5MRC - chains A and E of the 78 polymer chains in the assembly; structure by electron microscopy, 3.25 A resolution.

[Chain A]
Molecule: 21S ribosomal RNA
Source organism: Saccharomyces cerevisiae
Sequence (3296 nucleotides; each row starts with the number of its first residue):
     1 GUAAAAAGUA GAAUAAUAGA UUUGAAAUAU UUAUUAUAUA GAUUUAAAGA GAUAAUCAUG
    61 GAGUAUAAUA AUUAAAUUUA AUAAAUUUAA UAUAACUAUU AAUAGAAUUA GGUUACUAAU
   121 AAAUUAAUAA CAAUUAAUUU UAAAACCUAA AGGUAAACCU UUAUAUUAAU AAUGUUAUUU
   181 UUUAUUAUUU UUAUAAUAAG AAUAAUUAUU AAUAAUAAUA AACUAAGUGA ACUGAAACAU
   241 CUAAGUAACU UAAGGAUAAG AAAUCAACAG AGAUAUUAUG AGUAUUGGUG AGAGAAAAUA
   301 AUAAAGGUCU AAUAAGUAUU AUGUGAAAAA AAUGUAAGAA AAUAGGAUAA CAAAUUCUAA
   361 GACUAAAUAC UAUUAAUAAG UAUAGUAAGU ACCGUAAGGG AAAGUAUGAA AAUGAUUAUU
   421 UUAUAAGCAA UCAUGAAUAU AUUAUAUUAU AUUAAUGAUG UACCUUUUGU AUAAUGGGUC
   481 AGCAAGUAAU UAAUAUUAGU AAAACAAUAA GUUAUAAAUA AAUAGAAUAA UAUAUAUAUA
   541 UAAAAAAAUA UAUUAAAAUA UUUAAUUAAU AUUAAUUGAC CCGAAAGCAA ACGAUCUAAC
   601 UAUGAUAAGA UGGAUAAACG AUCGAACAGG UUGAUGUUGC AAUAUCAUCU GAUUAAUUGU
   661 GGUUAGUAGU GAAAGACAAA UCUGGUUUGC AGAUAGCUGG UUUUCUAUGA AAUAUAUGUA
   721 AGUAUAGCCU UUAUAAAUAA UAAUUAUUAU AUAAUAUUAU AUUAAUAUUA UAUAAAGAAU
   781 GGUACAGCAA UUAAUAUAUA UUAGGGAACU AUUAAAGUUU UAUUAAUAAU AUUAAAUCUC
   841 GAAAUAUUUA AUUAUAUAUA AUAAAGAGUC AGAUUAUGUG CGAUAAGGUA AAUAAUCUAA
   901 AGGGAAACAG CCCAGAUUAA GAUAUAAAGU UCCUAAUAAA UAAUAAGUGA AAUAAAUAUU
   961 AAAAUAUUAU AAUAUAAUCA GUUAAUGGGU UUGACAAUAA CCAUUUUUUA AUGAACAUGU
  1021 AACAAUGCAC UGAUUUAUAA UAAAUAAAAA AAAAUAAUAU UUAAAAUCAA AUAUAUAUAU
  1081 AUUUGUUAAU AGAUAAUAUA CGGAUCUUAA UAAUAAGAAU UAUUUAAUUC CUAAUAUGGA
  1141 AUAUUAUAUU UUUAUAAUAA AAAUAUAAAU ACUGAAUAUC UAAAUAUUAU UAUUACUUUU
  1201 UUUUUAAUAA UAAUAAUAUG GUAAUAGAAC AUUUAAUGAU AAUAUAUAUU AGUUAUUAAU
  1261 UAAUAUAUGU AUUAAUUAAA UAGAGAAUGC UGACAUGAGU AACGAAAAAA AGGUAUAAAC
  1321 CUUUUCACCU AAAACAUAAG GUUUAACUAU AAAAGUACGG CCCCUAAUUA AAUUAAUAAA
  1381 AAUAUAAAUA UAUUUAAGAU GGGAUAAUCU AUAUUAAUAA AAAUUUAUCU UAAAAUAUAU
  1441 AUAUUAUUAA UAAUUAUAUU AAUUAAUUAA UAAUAUAUAU AAUUAUAUUA UAUAUUAUAU
  1501 AUUUUUUAUA UAAUAUAAAC UAAUAAAGAU CAGGAAAUAA UUAAUGUAUA CCGUAAUGUA
  1561 GACCGACUCA GGUAUGUAAG UAGAGAAUAU GAAGGUGAAU UAGAUAAUUA AAGGGAAGGA
  1621 ACUCGGCAAA GAUAGCUCAU AAGUUAGUCA AUAAAGAGUA AUAAGAACAA AGUUGUACAA
  1681 CUGUUUACUA AAAACACCGC ACUUUGCAGA AACGAUAAGU UUAAGUAUAA GGUGUGAACU
  1741 CUGCUCCAUG CUUAAUAUAU AAAUAAAAUU AUUUAACGAU AAUUUAAUUA AAUUUAGGUA
  1801 AAUAGCAGCC UUAUUAUGAG GGUUAUAAUG UAGCGAAAUU CCUUGGCCUA UAAUUGAGGU
  1861 CCCGCAUGAA UGACGUAAUG AUACAACAAC UGUCUCCCCU UUAAGCUAAG UGAAAUUGAA
  1921 AUCGUAGUGA AGAUGCUAUG UACCUUCAGC AAGACGGAAA GACCCUAUGC AGCUUUACUG
  1981 UAAUUAGAUA GAUCGAAUUA UUGUUUAUUA UAUUCAGCAU AUUAAGUAAU CCUAUUAUUA
  2041 GGUAAUCGUU UAGAUAUUAA UGAGAUACUU AUUAUAAUAU AAUGAUAAUU CUAAUCUUAU
  2101 AAAUAAUUAU UAUUAUUAUU AUUAAUAAUA AUAAUAUGCU UUCAAGCAUA GUGAUAAAAC
  2161 AUAUUUAUAU GAUAAUCACU UUACUUAAUA GAUAUAAUUC UUAAGUAAUA UAUAAUAUAU
  2221 AUUUUAUAUA UAUUAUAUAU AAUAUAAGAG ACAAUCUCUA AUUGGUAGUU UUGAUGGGGC
  2281 GUCAUUAUCA GCAAAAGUAU CUGAAUAAGU CCAUAAAUAA AUAUAUAAAA UUAUUGAAUA
  2341 AAAAAAAAAU AAUAUAUAUU AUAUAUAUUA AUUAUAAAUU GAAAUAUGUU UAUAUAAAUU
  2401 UAUAUUUAUU GAAUAUAUUU UAGUAAUAGA UAAAAAUAUG UACAGUAAAA UUGUAAGGAA
  2461 AACAAUAAUA ACUUUCUCCU CUCUCGGUGG GGGUUCACAC CUAUUUUUAA UAGGUGUGAA
  2521 CCCCUCUUCG GGGUUCCGGU UCCCUUUCGG GUCCCGGAAC UUAAAUAAAA AUGGAAAGAA
  2581 UUAAAUUAAU AUAAUGGUAU AACUGUGCGA UAAUUGUAAC ACAAACGAGU GAAACAAGUA
  2641 CGUAAGUAUG GCAUAAUGAA CAAAUAACAC UGAUUGUAAA GGUUAUUGAU AACGAAUAAA
  2701 AGUUACGCUA GGGAUAACAG GGUAAUAUAG CGAAAGAGUA GAUAUUGUAA GCUAUGUUUG
  2761 CCACCUCGAU GUCGACUCAA CAUUUCCUCU UGGUUGUAAA AGCUAAGAAG GGUUUGACUG
  2821 UUCGUCAAUU AAAAUGUUAC GUGAGUUGGG UUAAAUACGA UGUGAAUCAG UAUGGUUCCU
  2881 AUCUGCUGAA GGAAAUAUUA UCAAAUUAAA UCUCAUUAUU AGUACGCAAG GACCAUAAUG
  2941 AAUCAACCCA UGGUGUAUCU AUUGAUAAUA AUAUAAUAUA UUUAAUAAAA AUAAUACUUU
  3001 AUUAAUAUAU UAUCUAUAUU AGUUUAUAUU UUAAUUAUAU AUUAUCAUAG UAGAUAAGCU
  3061 AAGUUGAUAA UAAAUAAAUA UUGAAUACAU AUUAAAUAUG AAGUUGUUUU AAUAAGAUAA
  3121 UUAAUCUGAU AAUUUUAUAC UAAAAUUAAU AAUUAUAGGU UUUAUAUAUU AUUUAUAAAU
  3181 AAAUAUAUUA UAAUAAUAAU AAUUAUUAUU AUUAAUAAAA AAUAUUAAUU AUAAUAUUAA
  3241 UAAAAUACUA AUUUAUCAGU UAUCUAUAUA AUAUCUAAUC UAUUAUUCUA UAUACU
Not modelled in the structure: 1-7, 80-83, 107-109, 129-131, 179-199, 554-559, 757-765, 811-815, 822, 967-1055, 1133-1136, 1153-1159, 1196-1204, 1375-1379, 1419-1422, 1441-1480, 1503-1505, 1538-1539, 2013-2077, 2101-2182, 2189-2197, 2222-2226, 2241-2242, 2277-2280, 2339-2344, 2393-2407, 2479-2572, 2715-2718, 2767-2771, 2985-3001, 3036-3039, 3179-3228, 3294-3296
Bound ions: Mg2+ site 1: A150, A218; Mg2+ site 2: A237, C238; Mg2+ site 3: G245, A327; Mg2+ site 4 near A258 (its only coordinating residue here); Mg2+ site 5 near G280 (its only coordinating residue here); Mg2+ site 6 near U322 (its only coordinating residue here); Mg2+ site 7 near A359 (its only coordinating residue here); Mg2+ site 8: A359, A360 (shared with 1 residue of chain b); Mg2+ site 9 near G394 (its only coordinating residue here); Mg2+ site 10: A423, U424; Mg2+ site 11 near G427 (its only coordinating residue here); Mg2+ site 12: C464 (shared with 3 residues of chain N); 130 more Mg2+ sites not listed

[Chain E]
Protein: uL5m
Source organism: Saccharomyces cerevisiae
Reference sequence: P36519 (RM07_YEAST); residues 19-292 here = UniProt positions 19-292
Chain sequence (274 residues; each row starts with the number of its first residue):
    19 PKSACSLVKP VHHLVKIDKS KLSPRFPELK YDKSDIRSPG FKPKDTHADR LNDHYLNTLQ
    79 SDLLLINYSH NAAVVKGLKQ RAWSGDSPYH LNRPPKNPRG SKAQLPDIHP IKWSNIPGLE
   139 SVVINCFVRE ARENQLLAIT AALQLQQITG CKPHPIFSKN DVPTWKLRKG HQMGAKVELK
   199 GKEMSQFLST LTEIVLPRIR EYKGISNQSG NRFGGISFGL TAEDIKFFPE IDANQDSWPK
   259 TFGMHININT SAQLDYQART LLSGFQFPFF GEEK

[Interface between chain A and chain E]
Contacting residue pairs (138):
  A786(A) with Tyr107(E), hydrogen bond to the base
  G787(A) with Tyr107(E), hydrogen bond to the sugar
  A789(A) with Trp101(E), phosphate contact; Arg111(E), hydrogen bond to the sugar
  A828(A) with Arg117(E), phosphate contact; Gly118(E), sugar contact
  A829(A) with Pro116(E), phosphate contact; Arg117(E), hydrogen bond to the sugar
  U830(A) with Arg99(E), salt bridge to the phosphate; Lys114(E), salt bridge to the phosphate; Arg117(E), phosphate contact
  C840(A) with Tyr107(E), hydrogen bond to the sugar; Asn110(E), hydrogen bond to the sugar; Arg111(E), base contact
  G841(A) with Pro106(E), sugar contact; Tyr107(E), hydrogen bond to the base; Asn110(E), phosphate contact
  U2372(A) with Glu46(E), base contact
  A2426(A) with Gln153(E), hydrogen bond to the base; Ile157(E), base contact; Gln190(E), base contact
  U2427(A) with Lys170(E), salt bridge to the phosphate
  A2428(A) with Lys170(E), salt bridge to the phosphate
  G2429(A) with Lys51(E), phosphate contact
  A2430(A) with Arg43(E), base contact; Phe44(E), base contact; Leu47(E), phosphate contact; Lys51(E), salt bridge to the phosphate
  A2434(A) with Phe175(E), stacking on the base; Ser176(E), hydrogen bond to the sugar; Lys177(E), salt bridge to the phosphate; Lys187(E), sugar contact; Gly188(E), base contact
  A2435(A) with Lys187(E), salt bridge to the phosphate
  G2440(A) with Pro19(E), phosphate contact
  A2442(A) with Arg43(E), hydrogen bond to the sugar
  C2443(A) with Lys37(E), salt bridge to the phosphate
  A2449(A) with Ala121(E), base contact
  A2450(A) with Ala121(E), base contact
  U2451(A) with Arg230(E), hydrogen bond to the base
  U2452(A) with Gly228(E), hydrogen bond to the sugar; Asn229(E), hydrogen bond to the base; Arg230(E), hydrogen bond to the sugar; Lys292(E), phosphate contact
  G2453(A) with Ser227(E), phosphate contact; Gly228(E), hydrogen bond to the sugar; Ser235(E), hydrogen bond to the sugar; Asn265(E), base contact; Lys292(E), salt bridge to the phosphate
  U2454(A) with Ser227(E), sugar contact; Ser235(E), hydrogen bond to the sugar; Phe236(E), hydrogen bond to the sugar; Gly237(E), sugar contact; His263(E), hydrogen bond to the sugar
  A2455(A) with Phe145(E), hydrogen bond to the base; Gly237(E), sugar contact; Leu238(E), base contact; Gly261(E), hydrogen bond to the base; Met262(E), hydrogen bond to the base; His263(E), base contact
  A2456(A) with Phe145(E), hydrogen bond to the base; Arg147(E), base contact
  G2457(A) with Phe145(E), base contact; Arg147(E), hydrogen bond to the base
  G2458(A) with Trp183(E), hydrogen bond to the base
  A2460(A) with Thr182(E), base contact; Trp183(E), base contact
  A2461(A) with Phe145(E), sugar contact; Arg147(E), base contact; Trp183(E), stacking on the base; Leu185(E), sugar contact
  A2462(A) with Asn143(E), hydrogen bond to the sugar; Phe145(E), sugar contact; Ile174(E), phosphate contact; Phe175(E), sugar contact; Ser176(E), phosphate contact; Lys177(E), hydrogen bond to the phosphate; Asn178(E), hydrogen bond to the phosphate; His263(E), base contact
  C2463(A) with Val141(E), sugar contact; Asn143(E), hydrogen bond to the sugar; Lys177(E), salt bridge to the phosphate; Lys194(E), phosphate contact; Asn265(E), hydrogen bond to the sugar
  A2464(A) with Val141(E), sugar contact; Lys194(E), salt bridge to the phosphate; Asn229(E), base contact; Asn265(E), sugar contact; Asn267(E), hydrogen bond to the sugar
  A2465(A) with Asn229(E), sugar contact; Arg230(E), base contact; Phe231(E), sugar contact; Asn267(E), sugar contact
  U2466(A) with Gln122(E), hydrogen bond to the sugar; Leu123(E), sugar contact; Pro124(E), sugar contact; Arg230(E), hydrogen bond to the base; Phe231(E), sugar contact
  A2467(A) with Lys97(E), hydrogen bond to the phosphate; Gln122(E), sugar contact; Leu123(E), sugar contact; Pro124(E), phosphate contact
  A2468(A) with Lys97(E), salt bridge to the phosphate; Pro124(E), phosphate contact; Asp125(E), hydrogen bond to the phosphate
  U2469(A) with His127(E), phosphate contact
  G2574(A) with Trp131(E), hydrogen bond to the sugar
  A2575(A) with Trp131(E), phosphate contact; Ser132(E), phosphate contact
  A2576(A) with Ser132(E), phosphate contact
  A2579(A) with Lys34(E), phosphate contact
  A2580(A) with Lys34(E), phosphate contact
  A2584(A) with Gln98(E), hydrogen bond to the sugar; Pro113(E), sugar contact
  A2585(A) with Pro112(E), phosphate contact
  U2600(A) with Ser24(E), hydrogen bond to the sugar; Leu25(E), base contact; Val26(E), sugar contact
  A2601(A) with Ser24(E), hydrogen bond to the sugar; Val26(E), phosphate contact
  A2602(A) with Ala22(E), base contact; Ser24(E), hydrogen bond to the base
  G2607(A) with Arg43(E), hydrogen bond to the base; Phe44(E), sugar contact
  A2632(A) with Lys20(E), phosphate contact
  A2633(A) with Lys20(E), phosphate contact
  G2642(A) with Arg43(E), salt bridge to the phosphate
  U2643(A) with Leu40(E), base contact; Ser41(E), hydrogen bond to the phosphate; Pro42(E), phosphate contact; Arg43(E), salt bridge to the phosphate
  A2648(A) with Pro19(E), phosphate contact; Lys20(E), salt bridge to the phosphate
  U2649(A) with Pro19(E), phosphate contact; Lys20(E), salt bridge to the phosphate
  G2650(A) with Pro19(E), sugar contact
  G2651(A) with Pro19(E), phosphate contact
  C2652(A) with Ala22(E), sugar contact
Other interface residues (no listed pair), chain A (63 interface residues in all): U2439, A2444, A2583, A2644
Other interface residues (no listed pair), chain E (81 interface residues in all): Cys23, Leu109, Asn115, Lys120, Cys144, His172, His189, Glu196, Gln226

[In short]
63 residues of chain A face 81 of chain E across their interface; the contacts include 42 hydrogen bonds, 16
salt bridges and 2 aromatic stacking contacts. Among the polar pairs are A786(A)-Tyr107(E), G841(A)-Tyr107(E)
and A2426(A)-Gln153(E). A150(A) and A218(A) form the Mg2+ site 1.
Here chain A is 21S ribosomal RNA and chain E is uL5m, both from Saccharomyces cerevisiae. Entry 5MRC
(Structure of the yeast mitochondrial ribosome - Class A) was determined by electron microscopy (same
publication as 5MRE and 5MRF).
